Entry 1PZI (X-ray diffraction, 1.99 A resolution); this record covers chains D and H of the 5 polymer chains in the assembly.

== Chain D (and H) ==
Molecule: Heat-labile Enterotoxin B subunit
From: Escherichia coli
Notes: chain H of this document is another copy of the same molecule, construct and numbering; everything in this record applies to it too
UniProt: P32890 (ELBP_ECOLI); residues 1-103 here correspond to UniProt positions 22-124 (UniProt number = residue number + 21)
Sequence (103 residues; each row starts with the number of its first residue):
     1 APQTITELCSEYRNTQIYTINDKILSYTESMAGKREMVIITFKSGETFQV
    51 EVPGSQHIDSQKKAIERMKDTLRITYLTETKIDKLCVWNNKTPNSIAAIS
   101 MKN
Cystine bridges: C9-C86
Residues lining bound ligands: 1DM (N-(2-morpholin-4-yl-1-morpholin-4-ylmethyl-ethyl)-3-nitro-5-(3,4,5-trihydroxy-6-hydroxymethyl-tetrahydro-pyran-2-yloxy)-benzamide): Y12, E51, Q56, H57, Q61, W88, N90, K91

== Chain D / chain H interface ==
Pairs across the interface (65):
  I24(D) - N103(H)  hydrogen bond (backbone-side chain)
  L25(D) - K102(H)
  L25(D) - N103(H)  hydrogen bond (backbone-side chain)
  S26(D) - M101(H)
  S26(D) - K102(H)
  Y27(D) - I99(H)
  Y27(D) - S100(H)
  Y27(D) - M101(H)  hydrogen bond (backbone-backbone)
  T28(D) - I5(H)
  T28(D) - I99(H)
  T28(D) - S100(H)
  E29(D) - R67(H)
  E29(D) - M68(H)  hydrogen bond (side chain-backbone)
  E29(D) - T71(H)  hydrogen bond
  E29(D) - A98(H)
  E29(D) - I99(H)  hydrogen bond (backbone-backbone)
  S30(D) - L8(H)
  S30(D) - A97(H)
  S30(D) - A98(H)
  M31(D) - V50(H)  hydrophobic
  M31(D) - Q61(H)
  M31(D) - A64(H)  hydrophobic
  M31(D) - I65(H)  hydrophobic
  M31(D) - M68(H)  hydrophobic
  M31(D) - I96(H)
  M31(D) - A97(H)  hydrogen bond (backbone-backbone)
  A32(D) - Y12(H)
  A32(D) - Q61(H)
  A32(D) - A97(H)  hydrogen bond (backbone-backbone)
  G33(D) - Y12(H)  hydrogen bond (backbone-side chain)
  G33(D) - I58(H)
  G33(D) - Q61(H)  hydrogen bond (backbone-side chain)
  K34(D) - I58(H)
  R35(D) - A1(H)
  R35(D) - P2(H)
  R35(D) - L8(H)
  R35(D) - E11(H)  salt bridge
  R35(D) - Y12(H)
  E36(D) - I58(H)
  E36(D) - S60(H)  hydrogen bond
  E36(D) - Q61(H)
  E36(D) - A64(H)
  I39(D) - P2(H)
  I39(D) - Q3(H)
  T47(D) - Q3(H)
  Q49(D) - A1(H)
  E66(D) - K63(H)
  E66(D) - R67(H)  salt bridge
  K69(D) - R67(H)
  D70(D) - R67(H)  salt bridge
  R73(D) - R67(H)
  R73(D) - D70(H)
  R73(D) - T71(H)  hydrogen bond
  Y76(D) - M101(H)  hydrogen bond (side chain-backbone)
  Y76(D) - K102(H)  hydrogen bond (side chain-backbone)
  Y76(D) - N103(H)  hydrogen bond
  L77(D) - I74(H)  hydrophobic
  L77(D) - T80(H)
  L77(D) - M101(H)  hydrophobic
  E79(D) - N103(H)
  T92(D) - A1(H)  hydrogen bond (backbone-backbone)
  T92(D) - Q3(H)
  P93(D) - A1(H)
  P93(D) - P2(H)
  P93(D) - Q3(H)
Other interface residues (no listed pair), chain D (27 interface residues in all): K23, M37
Other interface residues (no listed pair), chain H (31 interface residues in all): T4, T78, W88

== In short ==
Chain D and chain H form an interface of 27 and 31 residues respectively; the contacts include 16 hydrogen
bonds and 3 salt bridges. Polar contacts include R35(D)-E11(H), E66(D)-R67(H) and D70(D)-R67(H). Bound to
chain D: compound 1DM.
Chain D and chain H are both Heat-labile Enterotoxin B subunit (Escherichia coli); the structure, Heat-Labile
Enterotoxin B-Pentamer Complexed With Nitrophenyl Galactoside 2a, was determined by X-ray diffraction together
with 1PZJ and 1PZK from the same study.
